3O9W - chains C and D of the 4 polymer chains in the assembly; structure by X-ray diffraction, 2.80 A resolution.

== Chain C ==
Protein: Valpha14 chimera (Mouse variable domain, Human T-cell receptor alpha chain C region constant domain)
Organism: Mus musculus
UniProtKB: P01848 (TCA_HUMAN); residues 123-210 here correspond to UniProt positions 8-95 (UniProt number = residue number - 115)
Chain sequence (209 residues; each row starts with the number of its first residue; note: 3 numbers in that range are skipped by the numbering (no residue carries them; nothing is unmodelled there); numbers below 1 keep their minus sign (Met-1 is residue -1)):
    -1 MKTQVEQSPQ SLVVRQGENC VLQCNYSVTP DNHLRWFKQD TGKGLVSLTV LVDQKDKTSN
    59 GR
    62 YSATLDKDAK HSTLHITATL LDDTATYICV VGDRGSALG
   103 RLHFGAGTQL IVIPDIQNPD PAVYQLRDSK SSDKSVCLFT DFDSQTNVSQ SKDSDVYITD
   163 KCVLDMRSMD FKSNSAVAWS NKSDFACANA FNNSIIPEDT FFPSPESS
Unresolved in the structure: -1 to 0, 207-210
Cystine bridges: Cys22-Cys90, Cys139-Cys189
Differences from the reference sequence: engineered mutation Cys164 (Thr49 in P01848)
Small-molecule neighbours: 1O2 ((2S)-3-(alpha-D-galactopyranosyloxy)-2-(hexadecanoyloxy)propyl (9Z)-octadec-9-enoate): Pro28, Asn30, Asp94, Arg95, Gly96
From the paper describing this entry:
  - binding site for 1O2: Asn30, Gly96

== Chain D ==
Protein: Vbeta8.2 chimera (Mouse variable domain, Human T-cell receptor beta-2 chain C region constant domain)
Organism: Mus musculus
UniProtKB: A0A5B9 (TRBC2_HUMAN); residues 130-240 here correspond to UniProt positions 18-128 (UniProt number = residue number - 112)
Chain sequence (241 residues; row label = number of the first residue in the row; numbering starts at 0):
     0 MEAAVTQSPR NKVAVTGGKV TLSCNQTNNH NNMYWYRQDT GHGLRLIHYS YGAGSTEKGD
    60 IPDGYKASRP SQENFSLILE LATPSQTSVY FCASGDEGYT QYFGPGTRLL VLEDLRNVTP
   120 PKVSLFEPSK AEISHTQKAT LVCLATGFYP DHVELSWWVN GKEVHSGVCT DPQPLKEQPA
   180 LNDSRYSLSS RLRVSATFWQ NPRNHFRCQV QFYGLSENDE WTQDRAKPVT QIVSAEAWGR
   240 A
Unresolved in the structure: 0-1
Cystine bridges: Cys23-Cys91, Cys142-Cys207
Differences from the reference sequence: engineered mutation Cys168 (Ser56 in A0A5B9), Ser186 (Cys74 in A0A5B9)

== How chain C and chain D interact ==
Cross-chain cystine bridges: Cys164(C)-Cys168(D)
Pairs across the interface (90):
  Asn30(C) with Tyr98(D)
  His31(C) with Tyr98(D)
  Arg33(C) with Tyr98(D); Thr99(D), hydrogen bond
  Gln37(C) with Gln37(D), hydrogen bond; Phe90(D)
  Gly40(C) with Arg107(D), hydrogen bond (backbone-side chain)
  Lys41(C) with Phe90(D)
  Gly42(C) with Phe90(D); Pro104(D)
  Val50(C) with Tyr98(D)
  Arg95(C) with Tyr98(D)
  Gly96(C) with Tyr98(D)
  Ser97(C) with Glu96(D); Gly97(D); Tyr98(D)
  Ala98(C) with Asn31(D); Tyr33(D); Asp95(D); Glu96(D), hydrogen bond (backbone-backbone); Gly97(D), hydrogen bond (backbone-backbone)
  Arg103(C) with Tyr48(D), hydrogen bond; Asp59(D), salt bridge
  Leu104(C) with Gln100(D)
  Phe106(C) with Tyr35(D), hydrophobic; Gly42(D); Leu43(D); Phe102(D), hydrophobic
  Gly107(C) with Gly42(D)
  Ala108(C) with Gly40(D); His41(D); Gly42(D)
  Asp122(C) with His134(D), salt bridge; Thr135(D)
  Tyr126(C) with Ser128(D); Ala130(D); Glu131(D); His134(D); Thr135(D)
  Gln127(C) with Ser128(D)
  Leu128(C) with Phe125(D); Glu126(D); Pro127(D), hydrophobic; Thr139(D)
  Arg129(C) with Phe125(D); Glu126(D), hydrogen bond (backbone-backbone)
  Asp130(C) with Leu124(D); Phe125(D)
  Ser131(C) with Leu124(D), hydrogen bond (backbone-backbone); Glu126(D); Glu235(D), hydrogen bond (side chain-backbone)
  Lys132(C) with Val122(D), hydrogen bond (side chain-backbone)
  Lys136(C) with Phe125(D)
  Ser137(C) with Phe125(D)
  Val138(C) with Phe125(D), hydrophobic; Leu143(D), hydrophobic
  Leu140(C) with Thr139(D)
  Asp143(C) with Thr135(D); Arg192(D), salt bridge
  Tyr159(C) with Leu174(D), hydrophobic; Glu176(D), hydrogen bond (side chain-backbone)
  Ile160(C) with Leu174(D)
  Thr161(C) with Asp170(D); Ser188(D)
  Cys164(C) with Cys168(D), disulfide; Thr169(D); Arg190(D)
  Val165(C) with Cys168(D)
  Leu166(C) with Gly166(D); Val167(D); Cys168(D), hydrophobic; Arg192(D)
  Asp167(C) with Ser165(D); Gly166(D), hydrogen bond (backbone-backbone)
  Met168(C) with Lys137(D); Ser165(D); Gly166(D); Arg192(D); Val193(D), hydrophobic; Ser194(D)
  Arg169(C) with Ser165(D), hydrogen bond (backbone-side chain)
  Phe173(C) with Lys137(D); Arg192(D)
  Ser175(C) with Arg192(D), hydrogen bond
  Ser177(C) with Arg190(D), hydrogen bond (backbone-side chain)
  Val179(C) with Ser188(D)
  Trp181(C) with Leu143(D), hydrophobic; Ser186(D)
  Phe203(C) with His134(D)
  Pro205(C) with Ala130(D), hydrophobic
Interface residues without a listed pair, chain C (55 interface residues in all): Phe35, Leu43, Val48, Ile89, Thr142, Ser156, Asp162, Met171, Ala178
Interface residues without a listed pair, chain D (57 interface residues in all): Leu45, Tyr50, Gly58, Ser123, Val141, Lys175, Gln177, Ala234, Ala236

== In short ==
The interface between chain C and chain D involves 55 residues on one side and 57 on the other, with 1
disulfide bond, 15 hydrogen bonds and 3 salt bridges. Polar contacts include Arg103(C)-Asp59(D),
Asp122(C)-His134(D) and Asp143(C)-Arg192(D). Ligands of chain C: compound 1O2. From the paper: a binding site
for 1O2 at Asn30(C) and Gly96(C).
Chain C is Valpha14 chimera (Mouse variable domain, Human T-cell receptor alpha chain C region constant
domain) and chain D is Vbeta8.2 chimera (Mouse variable domain, Human T-cell receptor beta-2 chain C region
constant domain), both from Mus musculus; the structure, Recognition of a Glycolipid Antigen by the iNKT Cell
TCR, was determined by X-ray diffraction, deposited together with 3O8X.
